PDB entry 4FLU | X-ray diffraction, 3.10 A resolution | chains A and P of the 3 polymer chains in the assembly

# Chain A
Molecule: Pyrococcus abyssi B family DNA polymerase
Source organism: Pyrococcus abyssi
Notes: EC 2.7.7.7
UniProtKB: P0CL77 (DPOL_PYRAB); residues 1-771 here = UniProt positions 1-771
Sequence (793 residues; numbered -21 to 771; the number before each row is that of its first residue; numbers below 1 keep their minus sign (Met-21 is residue -21)):
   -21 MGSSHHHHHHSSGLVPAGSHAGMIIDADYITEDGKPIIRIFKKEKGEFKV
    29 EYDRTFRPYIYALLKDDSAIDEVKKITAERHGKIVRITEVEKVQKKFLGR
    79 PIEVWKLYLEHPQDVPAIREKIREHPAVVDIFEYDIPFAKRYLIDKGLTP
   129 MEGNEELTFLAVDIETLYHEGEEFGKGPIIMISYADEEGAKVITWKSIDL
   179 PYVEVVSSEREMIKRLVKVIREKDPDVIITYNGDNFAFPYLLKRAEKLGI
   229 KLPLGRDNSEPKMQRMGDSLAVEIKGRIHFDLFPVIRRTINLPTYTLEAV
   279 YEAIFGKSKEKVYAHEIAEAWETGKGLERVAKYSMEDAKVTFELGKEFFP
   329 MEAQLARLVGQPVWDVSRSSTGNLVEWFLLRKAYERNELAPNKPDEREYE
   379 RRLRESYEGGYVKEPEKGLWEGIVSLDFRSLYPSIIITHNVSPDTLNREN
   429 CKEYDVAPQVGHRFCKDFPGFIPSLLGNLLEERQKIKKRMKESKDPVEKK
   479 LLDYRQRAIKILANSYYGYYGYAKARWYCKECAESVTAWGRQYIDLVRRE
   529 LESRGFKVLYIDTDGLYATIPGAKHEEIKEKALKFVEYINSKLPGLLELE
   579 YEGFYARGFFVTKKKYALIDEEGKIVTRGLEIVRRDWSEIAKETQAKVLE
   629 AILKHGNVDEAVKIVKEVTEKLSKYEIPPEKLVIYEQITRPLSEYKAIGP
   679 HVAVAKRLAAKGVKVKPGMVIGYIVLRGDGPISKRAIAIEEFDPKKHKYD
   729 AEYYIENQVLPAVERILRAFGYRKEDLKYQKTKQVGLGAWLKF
Disordered / not traced: -21 to -3, 388-389, 758-771
Disulfide bonds: Cys429-Cys443, Cys507-Cys510
Construct notes: expression tag (-21 to 0); engineered mutation Ala215 (Asp in P0CL77)
Bound ions: Mg2+: Asp141, Glu143, Asp315 (shared with DG11(P) of chain P)

# Chain P
Molecule: Primer strand
Sequence (11 nucleotides; each row starts with the number of its first residue):
     1 CGATCACGGGG
Bound ions: Mg2+: DG11 (shared with Asp141(A), Glu143(A), Asp315(A) of chain A)

# How chain A and chain P interact
Residue-residue contacts (46):
  Asp141(A) - DG11(P)  phosphate contact
  Ile142(A) - DG11(P)  sugar contact
  Glu143(A) - DG11(P)  phosphate contact
  Thr144(A) - DG11(P)  hydrogen bond to the phosphate
  Tyr146(A) - DG11(P)  stacking on the base
  Tyr209(A) - DG9(P)  phosphate contact
  Tyr209(A) - DG10(P)  sugar contact
  Asn210(A) - DG9(P)  base contact
  Asn210(A) - DG10(P)  hydrogen bond to the sugar
  Asn213(A) - DG10(P)  hydrogen bond to the base
  Phe214(A) - DG10(P)  sugar contact
  Phe214(A) - DG11(P)  sugar contact
  Phe261(A) - DG9(P)  sugar contact
  Arg265(A) - DG8(P)  hydrogen bond to the base
  Thr272(A) - DG9(P)  hydrogen bond to the phosphate
  Tyr273(A) - DG9(P)  hydrogen bond to the phosphate
  Thr274(A) - DG9(P)  phosphate contact
  Thr274(A) - DG10(P)  phosphate contact
  Leu275(A) - DG10(P)  hydrogen bond to the phosphate
  Lys289(A) - DG11(P)  salt bridge to the phosphate
  Ala292(A) - DG11(P)  base contact
  Ile295(A) - DG11(P)  phosphate contact
  Tyr311(A) - DG11(P)  hydrogen bond to the phosphate
  Asp315(A) - DG11(P)  phosphate contact
  Val611(A) - DG8(P)  sugar contact
  Arg612(A) - DC7(P)  hydrogen bond to the base
  Arg612(A) - DG8(P)  phosphate contact
  Arg613(A) - DC7(P)  salt bridge to the phosphate
  Arg613(A) - DG8(P)  salt bridge to the phosphate
  Arg613(A) - DG9(P)  base contact
  Arg613(A) - DG10(P)  hydrogen bond to the base
  Asp614(A) - DC7(P)  sugar contact
  Glu664(A) - DA6(P)  sugar contact
  Glu664(A) - DC7(P)  phosphate contact
  Gln665(A) - DA6(P)  phosphate contact
  Gln665(A) - DC7(P)  hydrogen bond to the phosphate
  Thr667(A) - DA6(P)  hydrogen bond to the phosphate
  Arg668(A) - DC5(P)  salt bridge to the phosphate
  Arg668(A) - DA6(P)  salt bridge to the phosphate
  Tyr673(A) - DC5(P)  phosphate contact
  Tyr673(A) - DA6(P)  hydrogen bond to the phosphate
  Lys674(A) - DT4(P)  salt bridge to the phosphate
  Lys674(A) - DC5(P)  hydrogen bond to the phosphate
  Ala675(A) - DT4(P)  phosphate contact
  Ala675(A) - DC5(P)  hydrogen bond to the phosphate
  His679(A) - DA6(P)  salt bridge to the phosphate
Also at the interface, not in a pair above, chain A (36 interface residues in all): Phe152, Pro271, Glu276, Tyr663

# In short
36 residues of chain A and 8 residues of chain P are in contact, with 15 hydrogen bonds, 7 salt bridges and 1
aromatic stacking contact. Polar contacts include Asn213(A)-DG10(P), Arg265(A)-DG8(P) and Arg612(A)-DC7(P).
Asp141(A), Glu143(A), Asp315(A) and DG11(P) form the Mg2+ site.
Chain A is Pyrococcus abyssi B family DNA polymerase (Pyrococcus abyssi) and chain P is Primer strand; the
structure, Pyrococcus abyssi B family DNA polymerase bound to a dsDNA, in edition mode, was determined by
X-ray diffraction together with 4FLT, 4FLV, 4FLW, 4FLX, 4FLY, 4FLZ and 3 further entries from the same study.
